4I64 - chains A and B; structure by X-ray diffraction, 1.75 A resolution.

[Chain A]
Protein: 3-hydroxy-3-methylglutaryl-coenzyme A reductase
Source organism: Pseudomonas mevalonii
Notes: EC 1.1.1.88
UniProt: P13702 (MVAA_PSEMV); residues 1-428 here = UniProt positions 1-428
Amino-acid sequence (428 residues; numbered 1 to 428; the number before each row is that of its first residue):
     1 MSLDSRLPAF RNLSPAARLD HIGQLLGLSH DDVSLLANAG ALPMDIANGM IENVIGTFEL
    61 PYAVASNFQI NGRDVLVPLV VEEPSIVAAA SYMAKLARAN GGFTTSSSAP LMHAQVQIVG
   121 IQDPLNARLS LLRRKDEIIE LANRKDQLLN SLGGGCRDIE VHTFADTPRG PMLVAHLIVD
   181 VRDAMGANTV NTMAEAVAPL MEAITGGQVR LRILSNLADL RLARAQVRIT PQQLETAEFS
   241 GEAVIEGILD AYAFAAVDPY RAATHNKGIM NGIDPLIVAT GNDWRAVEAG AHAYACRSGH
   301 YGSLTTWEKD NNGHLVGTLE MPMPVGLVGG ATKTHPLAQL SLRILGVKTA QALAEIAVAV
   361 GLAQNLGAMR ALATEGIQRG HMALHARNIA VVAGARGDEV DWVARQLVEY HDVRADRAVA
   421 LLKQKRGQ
Disordered / not traced: 1-2, 376-428

[Chain B]
Protein: 3-hydroxy-3-methylglutaryl-coenzyme A reductase
Source organism: Pseudomonas mevalonii
Notes: EC 1.1.1.88
UniProt: P13702 (MVAA_PSEMV); residues 501-928 here correspond to UniProt positions 1-428 (UniProt number = residue number - 500)
Amino-acid sequence (428 residues; numbered 501 to 928; the number before each row is that of its first residue):
   501 MSLDSRLPAF RNLSPAARLD HIGQLLGLSH DDVSLLANAG ALPMDIANGM IENVIGTFEL
   561 PYAVASNFQI NGRDVLVPLV VEEPSIVAAA SYMAKLARAN GGFTTSSSAP LMHAQVQIVG
   621 IQDPLNARLS LLRRKDEIIE LANRKDQLLN SLGGGCRDIE VHTFADTPRG PMLVAHLIVD
   681 VRDAMGANTV NTMAEAVAPL MEAITGGQVR LRILSNLADL RLARAQVRIT PQQLETAEFS
   741 GEAVIEGILD AYAFAAVDPY RAATHNKGIM NGIDPLIVAT GNDWRAVEAG AHAYACRSGH
   801 YGSLTTWEKD NNGHLVGTLE MPMPVGLVGG ATKTHPLAQL SLRILGVKTA QALAEIAVAV
   861 GLAQNLGAMR ALATEGIQRG HMALHARNIA VVAGARGDEV DWVARQLVEY HDVRADRAVA
   921 LLKQKRGQ
Disordered / not traced: 501-502, 879-928

[Chain A / chain B interface]
Residue-residue contacts - 234 pairs, chain A then chain B:
  F10(A) with N553(B)
  R11(A) with N553(B)
  P15(A) with M544(B), hydrophobic; N548(B); V554(B)
  R18(A) with N548(B), hydrogen bond; N553(B); V554(B), hydrogen bond (side chain-backbone); I555(B)
  L36(A) with I555(B), hydrophobic; G556(B)
  A39(A) with G540(B)
  G40(A) with A539(B); E559(B)
  A41(A) with E559(B), hydrogen bond (backbone-side chain)
  L42(A) with E559(B), hydrogen bond (backbone-side chain)
  M44(A) with P515(B), hydrophobic
  A47(A) with P561(B)
  N48(A) with P515(B); R518(B), hydrogen bond
  M50(A) with P561(B), hydrophobic; E582(B); P584(B)
  I51(A) with P561(B), hydrophobic; A563(B), hydrophobic; V581(B); E582(B); E583(B)
  E52(A) with R511(B); A563(B); P584(B); S585(B), hydrogen bond (side chain-backbone); I586(B); V587(B), hydrogen bond (side chain-backbone); A588(B), hydrogen bond (side chain-backbone)
  N53(A) with F510(B); R511(B); R518(B); A563(B); V564(B), hydrogen bond (side chain-backbone); V587(B); S591(B), hydrogen bond
  V54(A) with P515(B); R518(B), hydrogen bond (backbone-side chain); P561(B), hydrophobic; Y562(B); A563(B), hydrophobic
  I55(A) with R518(B); L536(B), hydrophobic; Y562(B), hydrogen bond (backbone-backbone); V564(B), hydrophobic
  G56(A) with P561(B); Y562(B), hydrogen bond (backbone-backbone)
  T57(A) with E559(B), hydrogen bond; L560(B); Y562(B); L837(B)
  F58(A) with F558(B); E559(B); L560(B), hydrogen bond (backbone-backbone); Y562(B), hydrophobic; V580(B), hydrophobic; V778(B); A779(B); H835(B); L837(B), hydrophobic
  E59(A) with G540(B); A541(B), hydrogen bond (side chain-backbone); L542(B), hydrogen bond (side chain-backbone); T557(B), hydrogen bond; F558(B); E559(B); H835(B), hydrogen bond (backbone-side chain)
  L60(A) with T557(B); F558(B), hydrogen bond (backbone-backbone)
  P61(A) with A547(B); M550(B), hydrophobic; I551(B), hydrophobic; V554(B), hydrophobic; G556(B)
  Y62(A) with V554(B); I555(B), hydrogen bond (backbone-backbone); G556(B), hydrogen bond (backbone-backbone); T557(B); F558(B), hydrophobic
  A63(A) with I551(B), hydrophobic; E552(B); N553(B)
  V64(A) with N553(B), hydrogen bond (backbone-side chain); I555(B), hydrophobic
  V80(A) with F558(B), hydrophobic
  V81(A) with I551(B); R785(B)
  E82(A) with M550(B); I551(B); G781(B); N782(B); D783(B); W784(B); R785(B), salt bridge; A831(B)
  E83(A) with I551(B); D783(B); R785(B), salt bridge
  P84(A) with M550(B); E552(B)
  S85(A) with E552(B), hydrogen bond (backbone-side chain)
  I86(A) with E552(B)
  V87(A) with E552(B), hydrogen bond (backbone-side chain); N553(B)
  A88(A) with E552(B), hydrogen bond (backbone-side chain)
  S91(A) with N553(B)
  H113(A) with Y760(B)
  Q115(A) with F754(B); D758(B), hydrogen bond; Y760(B); R761(B)
  Q117(A) with D750(B), hydrogen bond (side chain-backbone); F754(B)
  K145(A) with Q878(B)
  F164(A) with V757(B), hydrophobic; D758(B)
  R169(A) with E746(B), salt bridge; L749(B); D750(B), salt bridge; A753(B)
  M172(A) with D750(B); A753(B), hydrophobic
  V174(A) with F754(B), hydrophobic
  H176(A) with Y760(B)
  E195(A) with E875(B); Q878(B)
  P199(A) with I877(B); Q878(B)
  E202(A) with I877(B)
  V209(A) with I877(B)
  R210(A) with D750(B), salt bridge
  L211(A) with A751(B), hydrophobic; R761(B); L872(B), hydrophobic
  R212(A) with L872(B); E875(B), hydrogen bond (side chain-backbone); G876(B), hydrogen bond (side chain-backbone); I877(B)
  I213(A) with R761(B)
  L214(A) with T764(B)
  S215(A) with Y760(B), hydrogen bond (side chain-backbone); T764(B)
  N216(A) with T764(B), hydrogen bond (backbone-side chain); K767(B)
  L217(A) with Y760(B); A763(B), hydrophobic
  D219(A) with Y760(B), hydrogen bond
  E246(A) with R669(B), salt bridge
  L249(A) with R669(B)
  D250(A) with R669(B), salt bridge; M672(B)
  A251(A) with L711(B), hydrophobic
  A253(A) with R669(B); M672(B), hydrophobic
  F254(A) with Q615(B); Q617(B); M672(B); V674(B), hydrophobic
  V257(A) with F664(B)
  D258(A) with Q615(B), hydrogen bond; F664(B)
  P259(A) with L717(B)
  Y260(A) with H613(B); Q615(B); H676(B); S715(B), hydrogen bond (backbone-side chain); L717(B), hydrophobic; D719(B), hydrogen bond
  R261(A) with Q615(B); L711(B); I713(B)
  A263(A) with L717(B), hydrophobic; A789(B)
  T264(A) with L714(B), hydrogen bond (side chain-backbone); S715(B); N716(B), hydrogen bond (side chain-backbone)
  K267(A) with N716(B); D783(B), salt bridge; R785(B); A786(B); A789(B)
  M270(A) with R785(B)
  N271(A) with R785(B), hydrogen bond
  D274(A) with W784(B), hydrogen bond; R785(B)
  V278(A) with F558(B)
  A279(A) with F558(B)
  D283(A) with E582(B); E583(B); K767(B), salt bridge
  W284(A) with V580(B); E582(B); D774(B), hydrogen bond; V778(B), hydrophobic; W784(B)
  R285(A) with V581(B); E582(B), salt bridge; E583(B), salt bridge; K767(B); M770(B); N771(B), hydrogen bond; D774(B); E788(B)
  A286(A) with K767(B)
  E288(A) with R785(B); E788(B)
  A289(A) with A763(B); K767(B); H792(B)
  H292(A) with A789(B); H792(B)
  A293(A) with A763(B), hydrophobic; Y801(B)
  C296(A) with C796(B), hydrophobic; Y801(B), hydrophobic
  G299(A) with C796(B); G799(B)
  Y301(A) with A793(B); C796(B), hydrophobic
  A331(A) with E582(B)
  H335(A) with F558(B); E559(B), hydrogen bond (side chain-backbone)
  L337(A) with T557(B); F558(B), hydrophobic
  A338(A) with F558(B)
  L372(A) with L711(B), hydrophobic
  E375(A) with E695(B); R712(B)
Other interface residues (no listed pair), chain A (103 interface residues in all): L19, A65, S66, L79, T167, A198, G281, N282
Other interface residues (no listed pair), chain B (101 interface residues in all): L519, A565, S566, T667, R710, P759, H800, A838

[Overview]
Chain A and chain B form an interface of 103 and 101 residues respectively, with 43 hydrogen bonds and 11 salt
bridges. Among the polar pairs are E82(A)-R785(B), E83(A)-R785(B) and R169(A)-E746(B).
Both chains are 3-hydroxy-3-methylglutaryl-coenzyme A reductase (Pseudomonas mevalonii). Entry 4I64
(3-hydroxy-3-methylglutaryl Coenzyme A reductase from Pseudomonas mevalonii, a high resolution native
structure) was determined by X-ray diffraction (same publication as 4I4B, 4I56, 4I6A and 4I6W).
